PDB entry 7CKM | electron microscopy, 3.37 A resolution | chains A and B

[Chain A]
Name: RNA-directed RNA polymerase L
Organism: Machupo virus
Notes: EC 2.7.7.48, 3.1.-.-
Reference sequence: Q6IVU0 (Q6IVU0_MACHU); numbering as in UniProt (aligned over 1-2209)
Amino-acid sequence (2209 residues; numbered 1 to 2209; the number before each row is that of its first residue):
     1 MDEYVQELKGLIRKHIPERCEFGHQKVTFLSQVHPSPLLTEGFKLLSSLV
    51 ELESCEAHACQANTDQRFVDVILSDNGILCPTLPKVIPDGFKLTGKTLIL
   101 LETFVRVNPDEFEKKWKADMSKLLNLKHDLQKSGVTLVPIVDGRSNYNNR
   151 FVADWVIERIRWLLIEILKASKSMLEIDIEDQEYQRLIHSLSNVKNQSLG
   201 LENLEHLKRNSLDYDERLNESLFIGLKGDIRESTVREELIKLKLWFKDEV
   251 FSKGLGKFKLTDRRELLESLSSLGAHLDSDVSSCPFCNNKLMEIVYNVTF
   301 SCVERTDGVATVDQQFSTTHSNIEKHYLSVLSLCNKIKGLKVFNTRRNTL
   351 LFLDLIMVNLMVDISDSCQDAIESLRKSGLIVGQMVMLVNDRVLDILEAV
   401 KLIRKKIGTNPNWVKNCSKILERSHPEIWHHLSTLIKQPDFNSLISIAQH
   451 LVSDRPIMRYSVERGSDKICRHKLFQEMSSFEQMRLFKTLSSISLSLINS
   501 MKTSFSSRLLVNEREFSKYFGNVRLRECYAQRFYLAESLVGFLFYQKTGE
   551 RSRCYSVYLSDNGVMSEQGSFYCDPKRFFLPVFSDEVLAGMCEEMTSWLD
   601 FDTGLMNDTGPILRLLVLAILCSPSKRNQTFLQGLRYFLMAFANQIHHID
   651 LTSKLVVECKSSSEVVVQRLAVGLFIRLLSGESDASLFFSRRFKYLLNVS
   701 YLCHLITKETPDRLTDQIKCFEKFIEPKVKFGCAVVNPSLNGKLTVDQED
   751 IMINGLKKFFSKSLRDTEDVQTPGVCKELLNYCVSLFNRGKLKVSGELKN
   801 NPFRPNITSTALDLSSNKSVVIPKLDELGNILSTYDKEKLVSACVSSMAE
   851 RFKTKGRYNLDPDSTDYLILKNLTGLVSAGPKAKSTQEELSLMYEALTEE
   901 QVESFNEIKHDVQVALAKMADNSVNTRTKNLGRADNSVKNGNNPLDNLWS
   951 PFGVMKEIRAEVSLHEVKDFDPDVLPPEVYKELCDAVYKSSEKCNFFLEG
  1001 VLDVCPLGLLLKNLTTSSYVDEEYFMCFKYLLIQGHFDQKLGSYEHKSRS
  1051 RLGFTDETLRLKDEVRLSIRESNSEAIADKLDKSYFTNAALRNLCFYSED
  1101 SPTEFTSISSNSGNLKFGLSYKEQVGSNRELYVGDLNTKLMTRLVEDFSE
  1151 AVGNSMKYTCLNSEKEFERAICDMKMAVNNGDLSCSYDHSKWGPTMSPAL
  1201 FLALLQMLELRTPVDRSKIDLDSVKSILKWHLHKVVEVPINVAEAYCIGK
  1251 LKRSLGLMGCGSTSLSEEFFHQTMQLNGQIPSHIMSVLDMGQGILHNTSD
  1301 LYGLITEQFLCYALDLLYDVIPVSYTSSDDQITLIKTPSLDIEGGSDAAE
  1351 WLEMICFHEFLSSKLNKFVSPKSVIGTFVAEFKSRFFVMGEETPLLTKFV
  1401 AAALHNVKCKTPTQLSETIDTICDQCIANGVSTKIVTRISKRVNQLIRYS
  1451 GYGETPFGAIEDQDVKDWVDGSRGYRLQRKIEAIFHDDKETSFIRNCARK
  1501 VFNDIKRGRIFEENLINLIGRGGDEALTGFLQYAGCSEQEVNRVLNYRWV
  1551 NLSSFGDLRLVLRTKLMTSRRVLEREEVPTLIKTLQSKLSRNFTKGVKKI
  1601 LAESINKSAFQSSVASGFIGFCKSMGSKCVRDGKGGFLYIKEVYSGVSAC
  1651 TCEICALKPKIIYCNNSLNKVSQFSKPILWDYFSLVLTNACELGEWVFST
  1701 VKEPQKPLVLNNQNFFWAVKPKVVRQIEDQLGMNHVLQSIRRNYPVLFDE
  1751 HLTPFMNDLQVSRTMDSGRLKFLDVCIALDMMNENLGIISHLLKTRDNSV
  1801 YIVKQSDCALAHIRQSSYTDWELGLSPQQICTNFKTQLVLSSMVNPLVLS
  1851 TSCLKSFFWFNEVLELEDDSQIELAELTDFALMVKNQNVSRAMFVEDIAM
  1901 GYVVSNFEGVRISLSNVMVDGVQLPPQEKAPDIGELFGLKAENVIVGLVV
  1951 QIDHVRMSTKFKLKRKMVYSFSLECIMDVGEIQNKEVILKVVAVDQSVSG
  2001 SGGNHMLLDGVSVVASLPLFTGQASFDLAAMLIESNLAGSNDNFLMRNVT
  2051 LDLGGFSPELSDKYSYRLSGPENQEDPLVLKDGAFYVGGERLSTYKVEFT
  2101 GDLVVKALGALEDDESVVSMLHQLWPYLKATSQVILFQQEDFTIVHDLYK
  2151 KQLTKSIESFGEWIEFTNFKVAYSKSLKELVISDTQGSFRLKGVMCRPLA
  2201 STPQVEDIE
Not modelled in the structure: 1, 174-179, 196-200, 306-320, 462-467, 514-519, 805-821, 854-858, 875-885, 922-961, 1040-1085, 1250-1261, 1340-1346, 1569-1577, 1592-1610, 1634-1635, 1706-1710, 1816-2209
Disulfides: Cys55-Cys60, Cys1691-Cys1776
Metal / ion sites: Zn2+ site 1: Cys284, Cys287, Cys470, His472; Mn2+: Asp1188, Asp1330, Glu1381; Zn2+ site 2: Cys1650, Cys1652, Cys1655, Cys1664

[Chain B]
Name: RING finger protein Z
Organism: Machupo virus
Reference sequence: Q6UY77 (Q6UY77_MACHU); numbering as in UniProt (aligned over 1-94)
Amino-acid sequence (94 residues; numbered 1 to 94; the number before each row is that of its first residue):
     1 MGNCNKPPKRPPNTQTSSNQPSAEFRRTAPPSLYGRYNCKCCWFADTNLI
    51 TCNDHYLCLRCHQTMLRNSELCHICWKPLPTSITVPVEPSAPPP
Not modelled in the structure: 1-32, 82-94
Metal / ion sites: Zn2+ site 1: Cys39, Cys42, Cys58, Cys61; Zn2+ site 2: Cys52, His55, Cys72, Cys75

[How chain A and chain B interact]
Pairs across the interface (31; chain A residue first):
  Arg263(A) - Phe44(B)
  Ser683(A) - Arg60(B)
  Ser686(A) - Cys41(B)
  Ser686(A) - Cys42(B)
  Leu687(A) - Cys41(B)
  Leu687(A) - Arg60(B)
  Leu687(A) - Thr64(B)
  Phe688(A) - Cys41(B)
  Phe688(A) - Met65(B)  hydrophobic
  Phe689(A) - Cys41(B)  hydrogen bond (backbone-backbone)
  Phe689(A) - Trp43(B)  hydrophobic
  Ser690(A) - Trp43(B)
  Arg691(A) - His73(B)  hydrogen bond (side chain-backbone)
  Val1178(A) - Arg36(B)  hydrogen bond (backbone-side chain)
  Asn1179(A) - Arg36(B)
  Asn1180(A) - Arg36(B)
  Gly1181(A) - Arg36(B)
  Asp1347(A) - Asp46(B)
  Thr1377(A) - Arg36(B)  hydrogen bond (backbone-side chain)
  Phe1378(A) - Arg36(B)
  Phe1378(A) - Trp43(B)
  Phe1378(A) - Phe44(B)  hydrophobic
  Val1388(A) - Trp43(B)  hydrophobic
  Met1389(A) - Arg36(B)
  Met1389(A) - Asn38(B)
  Met1389(A) - Lys40(B)
  Met1389(A) - Trp43(B)
  Asn1712(A) - His73(B)
  Asn1712(A) - Trp76(B)
  Asn1714(A) - Trp76(B)
  Phe1715(A) - Trp76(B)
Also at the interface, not in a pair above, chain A (23 interface residues in all): Asp684, Phe693, Gly1390
Also at the interface, not in a pair above, chain B (15 interface residues in all): Gly35, Ile74
From the paper, about this interface:
  - specific contacts: Arg691(A)-His73(B) (hydrogen bond), Thr1377(A)-Arg36(B) (hydrogen bond), Phe1378(A)-Arg36(B) (cation-pi contact), Asn1712(A)-Trp76(B) (hydrophobic contact), Phe1715(A)-Trp76(B) (hydrophobic contact)
  - interface residues, chain B: Trp43(B), Phe44(B)
  - hot spots on chain B (mutagenesis) - R36A, F44A: abolished binding to RNA-directed RNA polymerase L (chain A)

[Overview]
The interface between chain A and chain B involves 23 residues on one side and 15 on the other, with 4
hydrogen bonds. Polar pairs include Arg691(A)-His73(B), Val1178(A)-Arg36(B) and Thr1377(A)-Arg36(B). The paper
describes hydrogen bonds between Arg691(A) and His73(B) and Thr1377(A) and Arg36(B); a cation-pi contact
between Phe1378(A) and Arg36(B); hydrophobic contacts between Asn1712(A) and Trp76(B) and Phe1715(A) and
Trp76(B). From the paper: R36A and F44A of chain B abolish binding to RNA-directed RNA polymerase L (chain A);
interface residues Trp43(B) and Phe44(B).
Here chain A is RNA-directed RNA polymerase L and chain B is RING finger protein Z, both from Machupo virus.
Entry 7CKM (Structure of Machupo virus polymerase bound to Z matrix protein (monomeric complex)) was
determined by electron microscopy together with 7CKL, 7EL9, 7ELA, 7ELB and 7ELC from the same study.
